8X9P - chains A and B of the 3 polymer chains in the assembly; structure by electron microscopy, 3.54 A resolution.

== Chain A ==
Name: Tubulin alpha chain
From: Bos taurus
UniProtKB: A0A0M3KKT1 (A0A0M3KKT1_TETTH); residue numbers follow UniProt; this construct covers 1-439
Sequence (439 residues; numbered 1 to 439; the number before each row is that of its first residue):
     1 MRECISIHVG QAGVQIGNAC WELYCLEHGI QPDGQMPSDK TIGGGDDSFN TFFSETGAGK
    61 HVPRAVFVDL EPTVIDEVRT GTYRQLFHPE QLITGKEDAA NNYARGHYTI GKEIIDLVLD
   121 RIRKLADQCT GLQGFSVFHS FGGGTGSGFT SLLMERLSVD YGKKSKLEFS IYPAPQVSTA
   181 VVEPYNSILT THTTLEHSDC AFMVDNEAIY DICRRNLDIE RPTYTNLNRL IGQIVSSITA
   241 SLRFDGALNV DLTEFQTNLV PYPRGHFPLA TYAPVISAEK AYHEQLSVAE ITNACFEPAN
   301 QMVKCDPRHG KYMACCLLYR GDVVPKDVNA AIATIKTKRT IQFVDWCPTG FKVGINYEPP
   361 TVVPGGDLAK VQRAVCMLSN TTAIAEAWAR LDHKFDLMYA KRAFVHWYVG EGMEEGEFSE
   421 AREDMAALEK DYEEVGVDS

== Chain B ==
Name: Tubulin beta chain
From: Bos taurus
UniProtKB: P02554 (TBB_PIG); numbering as in UniProt (aligned over 1-427)
Sequence (427 residues; numbered 1 to 427; the number before each row is that of its first residue):
     1 MREIVHIQAG QCGNQIGAKF WEVISDEHGI DPTGSYHGDS DLQLERINVY YNEAAGNKYV
    61 PRAILVDLEP GTMDSVRSGP FGQIFRPDNF VFGQSGAGNN WAKGHYTEGA ELVDSVLDVV
   121 RKESESCDCL QGFQLTHSLG GGTGSGMGTL LISKIREEYP DRIMNTFSVV PSPKVSDTVV
   181 EPYNATLSVH QLVENTDETY CIDNEALYDI CFRTLKLTTP TYGDLNHLVS ATMSGVTTCL
   241 RFPGQLNADL RKLAVNMVPF PRLHFFMPGF APLTSRGSQQ YRALTVPELT QQMFDAKNMM
   301 AACDPRHGRY LTVAAVFRGR MSMKEVDEQM LNVQNKNSSY FVEWIPNNVK TAVCDIPPRG
   361 LKMSATFIGN STAIQELFKR ISEQFTAMFR RKAFLHWYTG EGMDEMEFTE AESNMNDLVS
   421 EYQQYQD
Curated features (UniProtKB/Swiss-Prot):
  - motif: M1 to I4 (MREI motif)
  - binding site (GTP): Q11, E69, S138, G142, T143, G144, N204, N226
  - binding site (Mg(2+)): E69
  - modified residue: S40 (Phosphoserine), K58 (N6-acetyllysine), S172 (Phosphoserine), T285 (Phosphothreonine), T290 (Phosphothreonine), R318 (Omega-N-methylarginine)
  - cross-link (Glycyl lysine isopeptide (Lys-Gly)): K58 (interchain with G-Cter in ubiquitin), K324 (interchain with G-Cter in ubiquitin)
  - natural variant: H37 (H37V: In 2nd form), N48 (N48S: In 2nd form), A55 to N57 (sequence variant, change not given here; In 2nd form), S275 (S275A: In 2nd form)

== How chain A and chain B interact ==
Contacting residue pairs - 46 pairs, chain A then chain B:
  E71(A) with R2(B)
  P72(A) with R2(B)
  T73(A) with M1(B)
  K96(A) with D128(B); C129(B), hydrogen bond (backbone-side chain)
  E97(A) with C129(B); Q131(B)
  A100(A) with R251(B); K252(B); V255(B)
  N101(A) with K252(B)
  R105(A) with R251(B)
  P175(A) with N347(B)
  S178(A) with K350(B), hydrogen bond
  T179(A) with L246(B); N256(B), hydrogen bond (backbone-side chain)
  A180(A) with N256(B)
  V181(A) with N256(B); I345(B), hydrophobic; N347(B)
  V182(A) with V255(B), hydrophobic
  R221(A) with M323(B)
  T223(A) with Q245(B), hydrogen bond
  K394(A) with P346(B); N347(B)
  L397(A) with W344(B); P346(B), hydrophobic
  M398(A) with W344(B), hydrogen bond (backbone-backbone); P346(B)
  K401(A) with F260(B); W344(B); Y425(B)
  R402(A) with F260(B)
  A403(A) with P259(B); F260(B), hydrophobic; W344(B), hydrophobic
  F404(A) with V255(B); V258(B); P259(B), hydrogen bond (backbone-backbone); I345(B), hydrophobic
  H406(A) with V258(B); P259(B); F260(B); P261(B)
  W407(A) with A254(B), hydrophobic; V258(B)
Interface residues without a listed pair, chain A (27 interface residues in all): D98, Y224
Interface residues without a listed pair, chain B (30 interface residues in all): D161, D197, M257, T312, E343, N348, D427

== Summary ==
27 residues of chain A and 30 residues of chain B are in contact; the contacts include 6 hydrogen bonds. Among
the polar pairs are K96(A)-C129(B), S178(A)-K350(B) and T179(A)-N256(B). Curated annotation (UniProt) lists 8
GTP-binding residues and Mg2+-binding residue E69(B) on chain B.
Chain A is Tubulin alpha chain and chain B is Tubulin beta chain, both from Bos taurus; the structure, HURP
(428-534)-alpha-tubulin-beta-tubulin complex, was determined by electron microscopy.
